Entry 1RV0 (X-ray diffraction, 2.50 A resolution); this record covers chains I and L of the 6 polymer chains in the assembly.

[Chain I]
Name: hemagglutinin
Organism: Influenza A virus
UniProt: Q82500 (Q82500_9INFA); residues 501-660 here correspond to UniProt positions 345-504 (UniProt number = residue number - 156)
Amino-acid sequence (160 residues; row label = number of the first residue in the row):
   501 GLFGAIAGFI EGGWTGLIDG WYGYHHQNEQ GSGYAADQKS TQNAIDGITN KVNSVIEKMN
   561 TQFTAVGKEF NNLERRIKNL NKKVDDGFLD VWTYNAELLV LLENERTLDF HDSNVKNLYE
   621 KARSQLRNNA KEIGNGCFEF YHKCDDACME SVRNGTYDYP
Cystine bridges: Cys644-Cys648

[Chain L]
Name: hemagglutinin
Organism: Influenza A virus
UniProt: Q82500 (Q82500_9INFA); the construct lacks a stretch of the UniProt sequence and is renumbered around it, so the offset changes along the chain: 5-42 = UniProt 18-55; 44-49 = UniProt 56-61; 50-133 = UniProt 63-146; 134-325 = UniProt 148-339
Amino-acid sequence (328 residues; numbered 1 to 327 plus 2 insertion-coded residues; 1 number in that range is skipped by the numbering (no residue carries it; nothing is unmodelled there); the number before each row is that of its first residue):
     1 ADADDTLCIG YHANNSTDTV DTVLEKNVTV THSVNLLEDS HN
    44 GKLCRL
   49A G
    50 GIAPLQLGKC NIAGWLLGNP ECDLLLTVSS WSYIVETSNS DNGTCYPGDF IDYEELREQL
   110 SSVSSFEKFE IFPKTSSWPN HETT
  133A R
   134 GVTAACPYAG ASSFYRNLLW LVKKGNSYPK LSKSYVNNKG KEVLVLWGVH HPPTSTDQQS
   194 LYQNADAYVS VGSSKYDRRF TPEIAARPKV RGQAGRMNYY WTLLEPGDTI TFEATGNLVA
   254 PRYAFALNRG SGSGIITSDA PVHDCDTKCQ TPHGAINSSL PFQNIHPVTI GECPKYVKST
   314 KLRMATGLRN IPAR
Unresolved in the structure: 1-4
Cystine bridges: Cys47-Cys278, Cys59-Cys71, Cys94-Cys139, Cys282-Cys306
Ligand contacts:
  - 2-deoxy-2,3-dehydro-N-acetyl-neuraminic acid (DAN): Tyr95, Arg133A, Gly134, Val135, Thr136, Ala137, Ser145, Trp153, Val155, His183, Pro185, Pro186, Asp190, Leu194, Gln226
  - 2-acetamido-2-deoxy-alpha-D-glucopyranose (NDG): Asn68, Pro69, Glu70, Asp90, Asn91, Cys94, Ala138, Cys139, Pro140, Arg224

[Chain I / chain L interface]
Pairs across the interface (12):
  Gly547(I) with Leu24(L)
  Asn550(I) with Thr22(L); Val23(L), hydrogen bond (side chain-backbone); Leu24(L), hydrogen bond (side chain-backbone); Glu25(L); Lys26(L)
  Lys551(I) with Val23(L), hydrogen bond (backbone-backbone); Leu24(L)
  Ser554(I) with Val23(L), hydrogen bond (side chain-backbone)
  Glu557(I) with Lys26(L), salt bridge
  Glu603(I) with Val23(L)
  Phe610(I) with Leu24(L), hydrophobic
Other interface residues (no listed pair), chain I (8 interface residues in all): Ile548

[Overview]
8 residues of chain I and 5 residues of chain L are in contact; the contacts include 4 hydrogen bonds and 1
salt bridge. Polar contacts include Glu557(I)-Lys26(L), Asn550(I)-Val23(L) and Asn550(I)-Leu24(L). Ligands of
chain L: 2-acetamido-2-deoxy-alpha-D-glucopyranose and 2-deoxy-2,3-dehydro-N-acetyl-neuraminic acid.
Chain I is hemagglutinin and chain L is hemagglutinin, both from Influenza A virus; the structure, 1930 Swine
H1 Hemagglutinin complexed with LSTA, was determined by X-ray diffraction together with 1RU7, 1RUY, 1RUZ,
1RVT, 1RVX and 1RVZ from the same study.
